PDB entry 8DHA | electron microscopy, 3.80 A resolution | chains A and C of the 3 polymer chains in the assembly

== Chain A ==
Name: Leptin receptor
Source organism: Mus musculus
Reference sequence: P48356 (LEPR_MOUSE); residues 330-839 here = UniProt positions 330-839
Amino-acid sequence (555 residues; each row starts with the number of its first residue):
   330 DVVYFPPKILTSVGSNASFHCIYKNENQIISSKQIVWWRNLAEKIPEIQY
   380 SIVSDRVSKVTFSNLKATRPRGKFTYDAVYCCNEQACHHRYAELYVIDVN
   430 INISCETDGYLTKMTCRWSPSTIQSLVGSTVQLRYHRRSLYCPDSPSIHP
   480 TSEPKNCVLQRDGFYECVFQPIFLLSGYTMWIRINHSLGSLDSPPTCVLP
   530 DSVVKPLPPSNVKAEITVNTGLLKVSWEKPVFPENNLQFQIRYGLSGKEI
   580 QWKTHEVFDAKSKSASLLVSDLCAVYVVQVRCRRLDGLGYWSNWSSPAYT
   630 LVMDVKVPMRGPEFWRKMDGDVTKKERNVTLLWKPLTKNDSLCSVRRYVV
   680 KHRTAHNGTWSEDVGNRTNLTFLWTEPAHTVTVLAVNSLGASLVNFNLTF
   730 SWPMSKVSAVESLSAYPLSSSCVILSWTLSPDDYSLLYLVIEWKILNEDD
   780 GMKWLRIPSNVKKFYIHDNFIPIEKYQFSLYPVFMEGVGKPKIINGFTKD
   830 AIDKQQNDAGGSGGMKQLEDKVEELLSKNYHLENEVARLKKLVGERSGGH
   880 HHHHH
Disordered / not traced: 330-331, 426-884
Sequence notes: expression tag (840-884)
Swiss-Prot annotation at these positions:
  - region: H465 to E482 (Leptin-binding)
  - motif: W620 to S624 (WSXWS motif)
  - glycosylation (N-linked (GlcNAc...) asparagine): N345, N431, N514, N622, N657, N668, N686, N695, N698, N726
  - natural variant: V541 (V541I: In strain: NZO), D600 (D600N: In strain: KK Obese), V651 (V651I: In strain: NZO)
Disulfide bonds: C350-C410, C411-C416
Covalently attached groups: N-acetylglucosamine (NAG) linked to N345
Reported in the primary citation:
  - mutagenesis - L370S: abolished signaling with Leptin (chain C)

== Chain C ==
Name: Leptin
Source organism: Mus musculus
Reference sequence: P41160 (LEP_MOUSE); residues 1-146 here correspond to UniProt positions 22-167 (UniProt number = residue number + 21)
Amino-acid sequence (146 residues; row label = number of the first residue in the row):
     1 VPIQKVQDDTKTLIKTIVTRINDISHTQSVSAKQRVTGLDFIPGLHPILS
    51 LSKMDQTLAVYQQVLTSLPSQNVLQIANDLENLRDLLHLLAFSKSCSLPQ
   101 TSGLQKPESLDGVLEASLYSTEVVALSRLQGSLQDILQQLDVSPEC
Disordered / not traced: 142-146
Reported in the primary citation:
  - disease-associated variants - N82K: decreased binding to Leptin receptor (chain A) (proposed by the authors, not directly observed)
  - contacts within the chain: Q62-R84
  - conformationally variable residues (order/disorder transition): I24 to L39
  - mutagenesis - Y119A, S120A: abolished signaling with Leptin receptor (chain A)
  - mutagenesis - S117A: unchanged signaling with Leptin receptor (chain A)
  - mutagenesis - S117N: decreased signaling with Leptin receptor (chain A)
  - mutagenesis - S117N: decreased signaling in response to human LepR
  - mutagenesis - S117A: decreased signaling in response to mouse LepR
  - mutagenesis - D23L/S117N (approximately 90%): decreased signaling
  - disease-associated variants - D79Y, R84W, S120C (proposed by the authors, not directly observed)

== Chain A / chain C interface ==
Contacting residue pairs (22; chain A residue first):
  W367(A) - Q34(C)
  N369(A) - S29(C)
  N369(A) - Y119(C)  hydrogen bond (backbone-side chain)
  L370(A) - S29(C)
  L370(A) - V30(C)
  L370(A) - S31(C)  hydrogen bond (backbone-backbone)
  L370(A) - Q34(C)
  A371(A) - S29(C)
  R400(A) - T27(C)
  R400(A) - Q28(C)
  R400(A) - Y119(C)  hydrogen bond
  Y409(A) - Y119(C)
  C411(A) - Q34(C)
  Q414(A) - K33(C)  hydrogen bond (side chain-backbone)
  Q414(A) - Q34(C)
  Q414(A) - R35(C)  hydrogen bond (backbone-backbone)
  A415(A) - R35(C)
  C416(A) - Q34(C)  hydrogen bond
  C416(A) - R35(C)  hydrogen bond (backbone-backbone)
  C416(A) - V36(C)
  C416(A) - T37(C)  hydrogen bond (backbone-backbone)
  H418(A) - S117(C)  hydrogen bond (backbone-side chain)
Also at the interface, not in a pair above, chain A (15 interface residues in all): F403, H417, R419, Y420
Also at the interface, not in a pair above, chain C (15 interface residues in all): A116, S120, E122
The authors on this interface:
  - pairs named by the authors: F403(A)-Y119(C) (pi stacking), Y409(A)-Y119(C) (pi stacking), Q414(A)-K33(C), C416(A)-Q34(C), Y420(A)-Y119(C) (pi stacking), S117(C)-H418(A), S120(C)-Y409(A)
  - interface residues, chain A: A415(A)
  - interface residues, chain C: R35(C), Y119(C)

== Overview ==
The chain A/chain C interface involves 15 residues from each chain; the contacts include 9 hydrogen bonds.
Polar pairs include N369(A)-Y119(C), R400(A)-Y119(C) and Q414(A)-K33(C). The paper describes pi stacking
between F403(A) and Y119(C), Y409(A) and Y119(C) and Y420(A) and Y119(C); contacts between Q414(A) and K33(C),
C416(A) and Q34(C) and S117(C) and H418(A) among others. From the paper: Y119A and S120A of chain C abolish
signaling with Leptin receptor (chain A); interface residues A415(A) and R35(C) among others; 7 substitutions
were tested in all.
Chain A is Leptin receptor and chain C is Leptin, both from Mus musculus; the structure, Leptin-bound leptin
receptor complex- focused interaction, was determined by electron microscopy, deposited together with 8DH8 and
8DH9.
